Entry 8OTS (electron microscopy, 3.30 A resolution); this record covers chains A and J of the 13 polymer chains in the assembly.

[Chain A]
Protein: Histone H3.1
Organism: Homo sapiens
UniProt: P68431 (H31_HUMAN); residues 0-135 here correspond to UniProt positions 1-136 (UniProt number = residue number + 1)
Sequence (139 residues; each row starts with the number of its first residue; numbers below 1 keep their minus sign (Gly-3 is residue -3)):
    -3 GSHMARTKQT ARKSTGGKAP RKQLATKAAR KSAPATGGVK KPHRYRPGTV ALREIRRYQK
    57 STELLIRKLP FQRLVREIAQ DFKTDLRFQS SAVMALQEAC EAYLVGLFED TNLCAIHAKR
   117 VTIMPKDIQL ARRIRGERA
Not modelled in the structure: -3 to 39, 134-135
Sequence notes: expression tag (-3 to -1)
Swiss-Prot annotation at these positions:
  - modified residue: Arg2 (Asymmetric dimethylarginine), Thr3 (Phosphothreonine), Lys4 (Allysine), Gln5 (5-glutamyl dopamine), Thr6 (Phosphothreonine), Arg8 (Citrulline), Lys9 (N6,N6,N6-trimethyllysine), Ser10 (ADP-ribosylserine), Thr11 (Phosphothreonine), Lys14 (N6-(2-hydroxyisobutyryl)lysine), Arg17 (Asymmetric dimethylarginine), Lys18 (N6-(2-hydroxyisobutyryl)lysine), Lys23 (N6-(2-hydroxyisobutyryl)lysine), Arg26 (Citrulline), Lys27 (N6,N6,N6-trimethyllysine), Ser28 (ADP-ribosylserine), Lys36 (N6,N6,N6-trimethyllysine), Lys37 (N6-methyllysine), Tyr41 (Phosphotyrosine), Lys56 (N6,N6,N6-trimethyllysine) and 8 more in UniProt
  - lipidation: Lys18 (N6-decanoyllysine)
Covalent attachments: pentanedial (PTD) linked to Lys79, Lys115, Lys122

[Chain J]
Molecule: 127-nt DNA strand
Sequence (127 nucleotides; each row starts with the number of its first residue):
    14 ATCTGACACG TGCCTGGAGA CTAGGGAGTA ATCCCCTTGG CGGTTAAAAC GCGGGGGACA
    74 GCGCGTACGT GCGTTTAAGC GGTGCTAGAG CTGTCTACGA CGCCCCACCC CGATTTGCAT
   134 AACAAAG

[How chain A and chain J interact]
Pairs across the interface (16; chain A residue first):
  Arg40(A) - DG84(J)  phosphate contact
  Tyr41(A) - DG84(J)  hydrogen bond to the phosphate
  Pro43(A) - DT83(J)  phosphate contact
  Gly44(A) - DT83(J)  hydrogen bond to the phosphate
  Val46(A) - DT83(J)  phosphate contact
  Val46(A) - DG84(J)  phosphate contact
  Ala47(A) - DT83(J)  phosphate contact
  Arg63(A) - DA91(J)  phosphate contact
  Arg63(A) - DG92(J)  phosphate contact
  Lys64(A) - DG92(J)  hydrogen bond to the phosphate
  Leu65(A) - DA91(J)  sugar contact
  Leu65(A) - DG92(J)  hydrogen bond to the phosphate
  Pro66(A) - DA91(J)  phosphate contact
  Arg69(A) - DA91(J)  salt bridge to the phosphate
  Arg83(A) - DA100(J)  hydrogen bond to the phosphate
  Arg83(A) - DG101(J)  salt bridge to the phosphate
Other interface residues (no listed pair), chain A (13 interface residues in all): Thr45
Other interface residues (no listed pair), chain J (7 interface residues in all): DG82

[Overview]
13 residues of chain A and 7 residues of chain J are in contact; the contacts include 5 hydrogen bonds and 2
salt bridges. Polar contacts include Tyr41(A)-DG84(J), Gly44(A)-DT83(J) and Lys64(A)-DG92(J). Pentanedial is
covalently linked to Lys79(A), Lys115(A) and Lys122(A).
Chain A is Histone H3.1 (Homo sapiens) and chain J is a 127-nt DNA strand; the structure, OCT4 and MYC-MAX
co-bound to a nucleosome, was determined by electron microscopy, deposited together with 8OSJ, 8OSK, 8OSL and
8OTT.
